6W3A - chains A and B; structure by X-ray diffraction, 2.61 A resolution.

== Chain A (and B) ==
Molecule: Serine/threonine-protein kinase/endoribonuclease IRE1
From: Homo sapiens
Notes: EC 2.7.11.1, 3.1.26.-; chain B of this document is another copy of the same molecule, construct and numbering; everything in this record applies to it too
UniProtKB: O75460 (ERN1_HUMAN); numbering as in UniProt (aligned over 547-977)
Amino-acid sequence (434 residues; row label = number of the first residue in the row):
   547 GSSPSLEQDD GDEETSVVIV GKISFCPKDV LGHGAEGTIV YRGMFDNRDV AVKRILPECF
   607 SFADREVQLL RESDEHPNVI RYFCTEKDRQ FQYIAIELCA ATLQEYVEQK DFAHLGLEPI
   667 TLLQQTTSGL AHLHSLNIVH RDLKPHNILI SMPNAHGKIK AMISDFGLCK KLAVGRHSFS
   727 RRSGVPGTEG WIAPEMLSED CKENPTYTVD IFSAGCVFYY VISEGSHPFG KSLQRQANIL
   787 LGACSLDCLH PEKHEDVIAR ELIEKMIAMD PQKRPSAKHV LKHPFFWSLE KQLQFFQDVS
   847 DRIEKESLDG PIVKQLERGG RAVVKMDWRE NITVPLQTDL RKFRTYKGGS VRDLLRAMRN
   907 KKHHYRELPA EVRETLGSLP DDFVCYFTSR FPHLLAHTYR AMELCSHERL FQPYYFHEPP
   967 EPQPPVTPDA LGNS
Not modelled in the structure: 547-561, 580-581, 656-662, 715-732, 744-748, 879, 887-892, 923, 965-980 (chain B: 547-561, 580-582, 656, 716-732, 745-748, 886-892, 965-980)
Construct notes: expression tag (978-980)
Small-molecule neighbours: G-7658 (SJM; N-[6-methyl-5-[3-[2-[[(3S)-piperidin-3-yl]amino]pyrimidin-4-yl]pyridin-2-yl]oxy-naphthalen-1-yl]but-2-ynamide): Leu-577, Gly-578, Val-586, Ala-597, Lys-599, Glu-612, Leu-615, Leu-616, Ile-626, Ile-640, Ile-642, Glu-643, Leu-644, Cys-645, Ala-646, Ala-647, Thr-648, Glu-651, His-692, Leu-695, Ser-710, Asp-711, Phe-712, Leu-714
Swiss-Prot annotation at these positions:
  - region: Asn-906, Lys-907 (Interacts with hydroxy-aryl-aldehyde inhibitors)
  - active site: Asp-688 (Proton acceptor)
  - binding site (ATP): Leu-577 to Ile-585, Lys-599, Glu-643 to Cys-645, Lys-690 to Asn-693, Asp-711
  - site: Tyr-892 (Interacts with hydroxy-aryl-aldehyde inhibitors)
  - modified residue: Ser-724 (Phosphoserine), Ser-729 (Phosphoserine), Thr-973 (Phosphothreonine)
  - natural variant: Arg-635 (R635W: In a gastric adenocarcinoma sample), Ser-769 (S769F: In a glioblastoma multiforme sample), Pro-830 (P830L: In an ovarian serous carcinoma sample)
  - mutagenesis: Lys-599 (K599A: Loss of autophosphorylation and of endoribonuclease activity. Inhibition of growth arrest)
Reported in the primary citation:
  - binding site for G-7658: Glu-612, Cys-645
  - catalytic residues: Lys-599 (proposed by the authors, not directly observed)
  - mutagenesis - R611A/R687A, R611A/R687A/K716A, R687A/K716A: increased catalytic activity on G-1749
  - mutagenesis - R611A/R687A/K716A, R611A/R687A/K716A/R722A/N750A: abolished catalytic activity on autophosphorylate
  - mutagenesis - R687A: unchanged catalytic activity on G-1749

== Chain A / chain B interface ==
Residue-residue contacts (45):
  Phe-591(A) / Phe-591(B)  hydrophobic
  Phe-591(A) / Phe-629(B)
  Asp-592(A) / Arg-617(B)
  Asp-592(A) / Tyr-628(B)  hydrogen bond
  Asp-592(A) / Phe-629(B)
  Asp-592(A) / Cys-630(B)
  Asp-592(A) / Thr-631(B)  hydrogen bond (side chain-backbone)
  Arg-594(A) / Arg-617(B)
  Arg-594(A) / Asp-620(B)  salt bridge
  Arg-594(A) / Tyr-628(B)
  Arg-617(A) / Asp-592(B)
  Arg-617(A) / Asn-593(B)
  Arg-617(A) / Arg-594(B)
  Asp-620(A) / Arg-594(B)  salt bridge
  Asp-620(A) / Arg-627(B)  salt bridge
  Glu-621(A) / Arg-627(B)  salt bridge
  Arg-627(A) / Asp-620(B)  salt bridge
  Arg-627(A) / Glu-621(B)  salt bridge
  Arg-627(A) / Arg-627(B)
  Arg-627(A) / Tyr-628(B)  hydrogen bond (side chain-backbone)
  Tyr-628(A) / Asp-592(B)  hydrogen bond
  Tyr-628(A) / Arg-594(B)  hydrogen bond (backbone-side chain)
  Tyr-628(A) / Arg-627(B)  hydrogen bond (backbone-side chain)
  Phe-629(A) / Phe-591(B)
  Cys-630(A) / Asp-592(B)
  Thr-631(A) / Lys-568(B)  hydrogen bond (backbone-side chain)
  Thr-631(A) / Asp-592(B)  hydrogen bond (backbone-side chain)
  Glu-632(A) / Lys-568(B)
  Ser-681(A) / His-702(B)  hydrogen bond
  Leu-682(A) / Ala-701(B)  hydrophobic
  His-702(A) / Ser-681(B)  hydrogen bond
  Glu-836(A) / Arg-955(B)  salt bridge
  Gln-840(A) / Gln-840(B)
  Asp-847(A) / His-909(B)  salt bridge
  Arg-905(A) / His-909(B)  hydrogen bond
  His-909(A) / Asp-847(B)  salt bridge
  His-909(A) / Glu-850(B)  salt bridge
  His-909(A) / Arg-905(B)  hydrogen bond
  Arg-912(A) / Asp-847(B)  hydrogen bond (side chain-backbone)
  Arg-912(A) / Arg-848(B)
  Arg-912(A) / Lys-851(B)
  Pro-926(A) / Arg-955(B)
  Arg-955(A) / Glu-836(B)  salt bridge
  Arg-955(A) / Leu-925(B)
  Arg-955(A) / Pro-926(B)
Also at the interface, not in a pair above, chain A (29 interface residues in all): Asn-593, Val-613, Leu-616, Glu-643, Ala-701, Asp-927
Also at the interface, not in a pair above, chain B (30 interface residues in all): Val-613, Leu-616, Leu-682

== Summary ==
29 residues of chain A face 30 of chain B across their interface; the contacts include 13 hydrogen bonds and
11 salt bridges. Among the polar pairs are Arg-594(A)/Asp-620(B), Asp-620(A)/Arg-627(B) and
Glu-621(A)/Arg-627(B). The paper reports the catalytic residue Lys-599(A); R611A/R687A, R611A/R687A/K716A and
R687A/K716A of chain A increase catalytic activity on G-1749; 5 substitutions were tested in all.
Both chains are Serine/threonine-protein kinase/endoribonuclease IRE1 (Homo sapiens). Entry 6W3A (Structure of
unphosphorylated IRE1 in complex with G-7658) was determined by X-ray diffraction (same publication as 6W39,
6W3B, 6W3C, 6W3E and 6W3K).
